4Y8N - chains Q and R of the 30 polymer chains in the assembly; structure by X-ray diffraction, 2.60 A resolution.

== Chain Q ==
Molecule: Proteasome subunit alpha type-4
Source organism: Saccharomyces cerevisiae (strain ATCC 204508 / S288c)
Notes: EC 3.4.25.1
UniProtKB: P40303 (PSA4_YEAST); residues -1 to 252 here correspond to UniProt positions 1-254 (UniProt number = residue number + 2)
Sequence (254 residues; numbered -1 to 252; the number before each row is that of its first residue; numbers below 1 keep their minus sign (Met-1 is residue -1)):
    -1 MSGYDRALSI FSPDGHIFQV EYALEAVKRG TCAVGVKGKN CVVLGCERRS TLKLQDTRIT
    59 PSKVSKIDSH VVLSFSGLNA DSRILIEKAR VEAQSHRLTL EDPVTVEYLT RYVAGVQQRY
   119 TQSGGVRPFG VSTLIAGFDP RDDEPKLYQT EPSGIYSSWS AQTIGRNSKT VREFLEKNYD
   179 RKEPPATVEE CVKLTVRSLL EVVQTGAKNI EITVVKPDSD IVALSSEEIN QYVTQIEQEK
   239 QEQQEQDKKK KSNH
Not modelled in the structure: -1 to 0, 241-252
UniProt features mapped onto this chain:
  - modified residue: Thr58 (Phosphothreonine)

== Chain R ==
Molecule: Proteasome subunit alpha type-5
Source organism: Saccharomyces cerevisiae (strain ATCC 204508 / S288c)
Notes: EC 3.4.25.1
UniProtKB: P32379 (PSA5_YEAST); residues -7 to 252 here correspond to UniProt positions 1-260 (UniProt number = residue number + 8)
Sequence (260 residues; row label = number of the first residue in the row; numbers below 1 keep their minus sign (Met-7 is residue -7)):
    -7 MFLTRSEYDR GVSTFSPEGR LFQVEYSLEA IKLGSTAIGI ATKEGVVLGV EKRATSPLLE
    53 SDSIEKIVEI DRHIGCAMSG LTADARSMIE HARTAAVTHN LYYDEDINVE SLTQSVCDLA
   113 LRFGEGASGE ERLMSRPFGV ALLIAGHDAD DGYQLFHAEP SGTFYRYNAK AIGSGSEGAQ
   173 AELLNEWHSS LTLKEAELLV LKILKQVMEE KLDENNAQLS CITKQDGFKI YDNEKTAELI
   233 KELKEKEAAE SPEEADVEMS
Not modelled in the structure: -7 to 0, 118-124, 243-252

== Interface between chain Q and chain R ==
Contacting residue pairs (64):
  Asp3(Q) - Glu117(R)
  Arg4(Q) - Glu117(R)
  Ala5(Q) - Val4(R)  hydrophobic
  Ala5(Q) - Glu117(R)  hydrogen bond (backbone-side chain)
  Ala5(Q) - Ser127(R)
  Ser7(Q) - Ser127(R)
  Ser7(Q) - Arg128(R)
  Ile8(Q) - Gln15(R)
  Phe9(Q) - Gln15(R)
  Phe9(Q) - Tyr18(R)  hydrophobic
  Phe9(Q) - Ser19(R)
  Phe9(Q) - Ala22(R)  hydrophobic
  Phe9(Q) - Leu73(R)  hydrophobic
  Phe9(Q) - Arg128(R)
  Phe9(Q) - Pro129(R)
  Phe9(Q) - Gly131(R)
  Ser10(Q) - Tyr18(R)
  Pro11(Q) - Tyr18(R)  hydrophobic
  Pro11(Q) - Glu21(R)
  Asp12(Q) - Glu21(R)
  Gly13(Q) - Tyr18(R)
  Gly13(Q) - Glu21(R)
  Gly13(Q) - Ala22(R)
  His14(Q) - Leu25(R)
  Ile15(Q) - Leu73(R)  hydrophobic
  Ile15(Q) - Arg128(R)
  Lys35(Q) - Glu52(R)  salt bridge
  Gln116(Q) - Ala75(R)
  Gln116(Q) - Asp76(R)
  Gln116(Q) - Arg128(R)
  Thr119(Q) - Arg128(R)  hydrogen bond (backbone-side chain)
  Gln120(Q) - Met126(R)
  Gln120(Q) - Ser127(R)  hydrogen bond (backbone-backbone)
  Gln120(Q) - Arg128(R)
  Gln120(Q) - Pro129(R)
  Gln120(Q) - Phe130(R)
  Ser121(Q) - Ser127(R)
  Gly122(Q) - Ser127(R)
  Ser151(Q) - Ala75(R)
  Gly152(Q) - Ala75(R)
  Ile153(Q) - Thr74(R)
  Ile153(Q) - Ala75(R)
  Ser155(Q) - Leu51(R)
  Ser155(Q) - Ser55(R)
  Ser156(Q) - Leu51(R)
  Ser156(Q) - Glu52(R)  hydrogen bond (backbone-backbone)
  Ser156(Q) - Ser55(R)  hydrogen bond (backbone-side chain)
  Trp157(Q) - Thr47(R)
  Trp157(Q) - Ser48(R)
  Trp157(Q) - Leu50(R)
  Trp157(Q) - Leu51(R)
  Trp157(Q) - Glu52(R)
  Ser158(Q) - Leu50(R)  hydrogen bond (backbone-backbone)
  Ser158(Q) - Glu52(R)  hydrogen bond
  Ala159(Q) - Leu50(R)
  Leu173(Q) - Leu50(R)  hydrophobic
  Glu174(Q) - Ser48(R)  hydrogen bond
  Glu174(Q) - Pro49(R)
  Glu174(Q) - Leu50(R)
  Tyr177(Q) - Leu50(R)  hydrophobic
  Arg179(Q) - Pro49(R)  hydrogen bond (side chain-backbone)
  Arg179(Q) - Leu50(R)
  Arg179(Q) - Leu51(R)  hydrogen bond (side chain-backbone)
  Arg179(Q) - Glu52(R)
Other interface residues (no listed pair), chain Q (31 interface residues in all): Arg170
Other interface residues (no listed pair), chain R (26 interface residues in all): Asp1

== Overview ==
31 residues of chain Q face 26 of chain R across their interface, with 10 hydrogen bonds and 1 salt bridge.
Among the polar pairs are Lys35(Q)-Glu52(R), Ala5(Q)-Glu117(R) and Thr119(Q)-Arg128(R).
Chain Q is Proteasome subunit alpha type-4 and chain R is Proteasome subunit alpha type-5, both from
Saccharomyces cerevisiae (strain ATCC 204508 / S288c); the structure, Yeast 20S proteasome beta7-delta7_Cter
mutant in complex with Ac-PAE-ep, was determined by X-ray diffraction, deposited together with 4Y69, 4Y6A,
4Y6V, 4Y6Z, 4Y70, 4Y74 and 34 further entries.
